7KCS - chain A; structure by X-ray diffraction, 1.77 A resolution.

[Chain A]
Protein: Cytochrome P450
Organism: Rhodopseudomonas palustris (strain HaA2)
Notes: EC 1.-.-.-
Reference sequence: Q2IU02 (Q2IU02_RHOP2); residues 0-409 here correspond to UniProt positions 1-410 (UniProt number = residue number + 1)
Amino-acid sequence (410 residues; row label = number of the first residue in the row; numbering starts at 0):
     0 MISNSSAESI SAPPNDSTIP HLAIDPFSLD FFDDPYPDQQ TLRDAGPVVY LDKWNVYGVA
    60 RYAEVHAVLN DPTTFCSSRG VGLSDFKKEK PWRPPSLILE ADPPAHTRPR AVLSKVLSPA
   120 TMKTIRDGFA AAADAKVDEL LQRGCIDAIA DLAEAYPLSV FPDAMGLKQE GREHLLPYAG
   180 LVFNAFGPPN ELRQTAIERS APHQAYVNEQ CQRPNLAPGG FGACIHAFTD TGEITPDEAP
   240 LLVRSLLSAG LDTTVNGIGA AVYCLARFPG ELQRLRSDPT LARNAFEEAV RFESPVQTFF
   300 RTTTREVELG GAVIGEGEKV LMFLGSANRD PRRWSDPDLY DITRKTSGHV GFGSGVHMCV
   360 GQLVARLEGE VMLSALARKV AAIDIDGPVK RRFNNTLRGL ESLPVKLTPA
Not modelled in the structure: 0-16
Ion coordination: heme Fe near Cys-358 (its only coordinating residue here)
Ligand contacts:
  - heme (HEM): Leu-68, Val-80, Ile-97, Leu-98, His-105, Arg-109, Leu-112, Leu-116, Phe-160, Ser-244, Leu-245, Ala-248, Gly-249, Thr-252, Thr-253, Gly-256, Phe-285, Val-289, Pro-294, Val-295, Phe-298, Arg-300, Leu-323, Val-349, Gly-350, Phe-351, Gly-352, Val-355, His-356, Cys-358, Val-359, Gly-360, Val-363, Ala-364
  - 4-ethenylbenzoic acid (MW7): Arg-92, Ser-95, Ile-97, Leu-98, Val-181, Phe-182, Phe-185, Arg-243, Ser-244, Ser-247, Ala-248, Phe-298

[Summary]
Ligands of chain A: heme and 4-ethenylbenzoic acid.
Chain A is Cytochrome P450 (Rhodopseudomonas palustris (strain HaA2)); the structure, The crystal structure of
4-vinylbenzoate-bound wild-type CYP199A4, was determined by X-ray diffraction together with 6WZP from the same
study.
